PDB entry 4GKS | X-ray diffraction, 2.35 A resolution | chains A and C of the 3 polymer chains in the assembly

[Chain A]
Molecule: HLA class I histocompatibility antigen, A-2 alpha chain
Source organism: Homo sapiens
UniProt: P01892 (1A02_HUMAN); residues 1-276 here correspond to UniProt positions 25-300 (UniProt number = residue number + 24)
Amino-acid sequence (276 residues; row label = number of the first residue in the row):
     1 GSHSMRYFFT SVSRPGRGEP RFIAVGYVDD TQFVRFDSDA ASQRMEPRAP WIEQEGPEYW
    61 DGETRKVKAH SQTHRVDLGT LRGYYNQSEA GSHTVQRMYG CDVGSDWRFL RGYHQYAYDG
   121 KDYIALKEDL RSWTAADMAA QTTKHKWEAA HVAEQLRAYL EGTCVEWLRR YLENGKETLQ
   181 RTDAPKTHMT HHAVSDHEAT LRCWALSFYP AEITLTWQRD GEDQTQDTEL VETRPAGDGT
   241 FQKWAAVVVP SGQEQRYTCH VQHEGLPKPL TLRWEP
Disulfides: C101-C164, C203-C259

[Chain C]
Molecule: FLT Cognate peptide
Amino-acid sequence (10 residues; numbered 1 to 10; the number before each row is that of its first residue):
     1 FLTGIGIITV

[How chain A and chain C interact]
Contacting residue pairs (43):
  M5(A) - F1(C)  hydrogen bond (side chain-backbone)
  Y7(A) - F1(C)  hydrogen bond (side chain-backbone)
  Y7(A) - L2(C)  hydrophobic
  F9(A) - L2(C)  hydrophobic
  Y59(A) - F1(C)  hydrophobic
  E63(A) - F1(C)
  E63(A) - L2(C)  hydrogen bond (side chain-backbone)
  K66(A) - F1(C)
  K66(A) - L2(C)  hydrogen bond (side chain-backbone)
  V67(A) - L2(C)  hydrophobic
  H70(A) - T3(C)  hydrogen bond (side chain-backbone)
  H70(A) - I7(C)
  T73(A) - I7(C)
  T73(A) - I8(C)
  T73(A) - T9(C)
  V76(A) - T9(C)
  D77(A) - T9(C)
  D77(A) - V10(C)  hydrogen bond (side chain-backbone)
  L81(A) - V10(C)  hydrophobic
  Y84(A) - V10(C)  hydrogen bond (side chain-backbone)
  R97(A) - I7(C)
  Y99(A) - L2(C)
  Y99(A) - T3(C)  hydrogen bond (side chain-backbone)
  Y116(A) - V10(C)
  Y123(A) - V10(C)  hydrophobic
  T143(A) - V10(C)  hydrogen bond (side chain-backbone)
  K146(A) - I8(C)
  K146(A) - T9(C)  hydrogen bond
  K146(A) - V10(C)
  W147(A) - I8(C)
  W147(A) - T9(C)  hydrogen bond (side chain-backbone)
  W147(A) - V10(C)  hydrophobic
  A150(A) - I8(C)  hydrophobic
  V152(A) - G6(C)
  V152(A) - I8(C)  hydrophobic
  Q155(A) - I5(C)
  Q155(A) - G6(C)
  L156(A) - G6(C)
  Y159(A) - F1(C)  hydrogen bond (side chain-backbone)
  Y159(A) - L2(C)
  Y159(A) - T3(C)
  W167(A) - F1(C)
  Y171(A) - F1(C)  hydrogen bond (side chain-backbone)
Also at the interface, not in a pair above, chain A (30 interface residues in all): F33, M45, T80
Also at the interface, not in a pair above, chain C (10 interface residues in all): G4
From the paper, about this interface:
  - residue pairs: Y59(A)-F1(C), W167(A)-F1(C) (pi stacking)

[In short]
The interface between chain A and chain C involves 30 residues on one side and 10 on the other; the contacts
include 13 hydrogen bonds. Among the polar pairs are M5(A)-F1(C), Y7(A)-F1(C) and E63(A)-L2(C). The authors
report a contact between Y59(A) and F1(C); pi stacking between W167(A) and F1(C).
Chain A is HLA class I histocompatibility antigen, A-2 alpha chain (Homo sapiens) and chain C is FLT Cognate
peptide; the structure, A2-MHC Complex carrying FLTGIGIITV, was determined by X-ray diffraction together with
4GKN from the same study.
